3BES - chains L and R; structure by X-ray diffraction, 2.20 A resolution.

== Chain L ==
Molecule: Interferon gamma
Organism: Homo sapiens
UniProtKB: P01579 (IFNG_HUMAN); residues 1-138 here correspond to UniProt positions 24-161 (UniProt number = residue number + 23)
Chain sequence (139 residues; row label = number of the first residue in the row; numbering starts at 0):
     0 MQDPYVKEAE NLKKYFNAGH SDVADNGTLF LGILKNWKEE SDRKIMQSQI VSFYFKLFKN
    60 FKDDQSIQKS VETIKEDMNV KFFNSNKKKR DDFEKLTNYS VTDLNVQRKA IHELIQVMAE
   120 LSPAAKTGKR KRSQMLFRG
Unresolved in the structure: 133-138
Sequence notes: initiating methionine (0)
Swiss-Prot annotation at these positions:
  - modified residue: Gln1 (Pyrrolidone carboxylic acid)
  - glycosylation (N-linked (GlcNAc...) asparagine): Asn25, Asn97

== Chain R ==
Molecule: Interferon-gamma binding protein C4R
Organism: Ectromelia virus
UniProtKB: Q66793 (Q66793_9POXV); numbering as in UniProt (aligned over 17-266)
Chain sequence (250 residues; numbered 17 to 266; the number before each row is that of its first residue):
    17 TITSYKFESV NFDSKIEWTG NGLYNISLRN YGIKTWQTMY TNVPEGTYDI SGFPNNDFVS
    77 FWVKFEQGDY KVDKYCTGLC IEVKIGPPTV TLTEYDDHIN LYIEHPYATR GSKKIPIYKR
   137 NDMCDIYLLY TANFTFGDSE EPVIYDIDDY DCTSTGCSID FATTEKVCVM AQGATEGLLD
   197 KITPWSSEVC LTPKKNVYTC AIRSKEDVPN FKEKMTRVIK RKFNKQSHSY LTKFLGSTSN
   257 DITTFLSMLD
Disulfide bonds: Cys216 forms a disulfide with the same residue of a neighbouring copy of this chain
Disulfide bonds: Cys96-Cys140, Cys168-Cys173, Cys184-Cys206
Covalent attachments: N-acetylglucosamine (NAG) linked to Asn41, Asn149

== How chain L and chain R interact ==
Residue-residue contacts (28; chain L residue first):
  Met0(L) - Gly193(R)  hydrogen bond (side chain-backbone)
  Met0(L) - Leu194(R)
  Gln1(L) - Gly193(R)  hydrogen bond (backbone-backbone)
  Gln1(L) - Leu194(R)
  Asp2(L) - Asp196(R)
  Val5(L) - Leu194(R)
  Glu9(L) - Tyr91(R)  hydrogen bond
  Glu9(L) - Thr93(R)  hydrogen bond
  Lys12(L) - Ser76(R)  hydrogen bond
  Lys12(L) - Tyr91(R)  hydrogen bond
  Lys12(L) - Thr93(R)
  Gly18(L) - Trp78(R)  hydrogen bond (backbone-side chain)
  Gly18(L) - Tyr91(R)
  His19(L) - Trp78(R)
  Ser20(L) - Arg45(R)  hydrogen bond (backbone-side chain)
  Ser20(L) - Trp52(R)
  Ser20(L) - Trp78(R)
  Val22(L) - Tyr47(R)  hydrophobic
  Val22(L) - Trp78(R)  hydrophobic
  Ala23(L) - Arg45(R)
  Ala23(L) - Tyr47(R)  hydrophobic
  Ala23(L) - Gly48(R)  hydrogen bond (backbone-backbone)
  Ala23(L) - Trp78(R)  hydrophobic
  Asp24(L) - Arg45(R)  salt bridge
  Gly26(L) - Gly48(R)
  Thr27(L) - Tyr47(R)
  Thr27(L) - Gly48(R)
  Leu30(L) - Val75(R)  hydrophobic
Interface residues without a listed pair, chain L (17 interface residues in all): Tyr4, Asp21
Interface residues without a listed pair, chain R (16 interface residues in all): Asn46, Ile49, Asp89, Ile97

== Summary ==
The interface between chain L and chain R involves 17 residues on one side and 16 on the other, with 9
hydrogen bonds and 1 salt bridge. Polar contacts include Asp24(L)-Arg45(R), Met0(L)-Gly193(R) and
Glu9(L)-Tyr91(R). Covalently linked N-acetylglucosamine: at Asn41(R) and Asn149(R).
Here chain L is Interferon gamma (Homo sapiens) and chain R is Interferon-gamma binding protein C4R
(Ectromelia virus). Entry 3BES (Structure of a Poxvirus ifngbp/ifng Complex) was determined by X-ray
diffraction.
